2HWL - chains D and P of the 5 polymer chains in the assembly; structure by X-ray diffraction, 2.40 A resolution.

[Chain D]
Name: Prothrombin
Organism: Homo sapiens
Notes: EC 3.4.21.5; fragment: Thrombin heavy chain
UniProt: P00734 (THRB_HUMAN); the construct lacks a stretch of the UniProt sequence and is renumbered around it, so the offset changes along the chain: 16-36 = UniProt 364-384; 37-60 = UniProt 386-409; 61-77 = UniProt 419-435; 78-97 = UniProt 437-456; 7 more segments
Amino-acid sequence (259 residues; row label = number of the first residue in the row; note: 3 numbers in that range are skipped by the numbering (no residue carries them; nothing is unmodelled there); a row labelled like 60A-60I holds insertion residues (60A, then the next letters in order)):
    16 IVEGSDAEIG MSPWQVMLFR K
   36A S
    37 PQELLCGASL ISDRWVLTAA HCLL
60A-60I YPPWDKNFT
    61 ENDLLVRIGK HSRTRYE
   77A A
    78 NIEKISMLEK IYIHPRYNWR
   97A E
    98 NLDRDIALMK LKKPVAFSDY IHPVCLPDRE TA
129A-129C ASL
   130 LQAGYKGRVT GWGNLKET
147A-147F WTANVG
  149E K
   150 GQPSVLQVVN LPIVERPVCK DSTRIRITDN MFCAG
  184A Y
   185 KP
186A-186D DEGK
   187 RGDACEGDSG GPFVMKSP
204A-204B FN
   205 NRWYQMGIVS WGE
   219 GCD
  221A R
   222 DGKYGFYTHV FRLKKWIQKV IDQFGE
Unresolved in the structure: 147A-147F, 246-247
Construct notes: engineered mutation Ala77A (Arg436 in P00734)
Curated features (UniProtKB/Swiss-Prot):
  - region: Ala183 to Val200 (High affinity receptor-binding region which is also known as the TP508 peptide)
  - active site (Charge relay system): His57, Asp102, Ser195
  - glycosylation: Asn60G (N-linked (GlcNAc...) (complex) asparagine)
Cystine bridges: Cys42-Cys58, Cys168-Cys182, Cys191-Cys220
Covalently attached groups: N-acetylglucosamine (NAG) linked to Asn60G
Metal / ion sites: Na+: Arg221A, Lys224

[Chain P]
Name: Fibrinogen gamma' peptide
UniProt: P02679 (FIBG_HUMAN); residues 413-426 here correspond to UniProt positions 439-452 (UniProt number = residue number + 26)
Amino-acid sequence (14 residues; numbered 413 to 426; the number before each row is that of its first residue):
   413 PAETEYDSLY PEDD
Construct notes: modified residue (418, 422)
Modified / non-standard residues: Tyr418 (o-phosphotyrosine; PTR); Tyr422 (o-phosphotyrosine; PTR)
Curated features (UniProtKB/Swiss-Prot):
  - modified residue (Sulfotyrosine): Tyr418, Tyr422

[How chain D and chain P interact]
Pairs across the interface (28; chain D residue first):
  His91(D) - Leu421(P)
  Arg93(D) - Ser420(P)  hydrogen bond (side chain-backbone)
  Arg101(D) - Asp419(P)  salt bridge
  Arg126(D) - Thr416(P)  hydrogen bond (side chain-backbone)
  Arg126(D) - Tyr418(P)
  Ala129A(D) - Thr416(P)
  Leu130(D) - Ala414(P)  hydrophobic
  Ile162(D) - Pro413(P)
  Val163(D) - Pro413(P)
  Arg165(D) - Pro413(P)  hydrogen bond (side chain-backbone)
  Cys168(D) - Pro413(P)  hydrophobic
  Asp178(D) - Glu415(P)
  Asn179(D) - Asp419(P)  hydrogen bond
  Phe181(D) - Pro413(P)
  Cys182(D) - Pro413(P)
  His230(D) - Ala414(P)
  His230(D) - Glu415(P)  hydrogen bond (side chain-backbone)
  Phe232(D) - Thr416(P)
  Phe232(D) - Tyr418(P)
  Arg233(D) - Glu415(P)  salt bridge
  Arg233(D) - Glu417(P)  hydrogen bond (side chain-backbone)
  Arg233(D) - Tyr418(P)
  Arg233(D) - Asp419(P)  salt bridge
  Leu234(D) - Asp419(P)
  Lys235(D) - Tyr418(P)
  Lys236(D) - Tyr418(P)
  Lys240(D) - Leu421(P)
  Lys240(D) - Tyr422(P)
Also at the interface, not in a pair above, chain D (26 interface residues in all): Pro92, Ala129, Glu164, Met180, Trp237

[Overview]
Chain D and chain P form an interface of 26 and 10 residues respectively, with 6 hydrogen bonds and 3 salt
bridges. Polar pairs include Arg101(D)-Asp419(P), Arg233(D)-Glu415(P) and Arg233(D)-Asp419(P). Covalently
linked N-acetylglucosamine: at Asn60G(D). From UniProt: 3 active-site residues on chain D.
Here chain D is Prothrombin (Homo sapiens) and chain P is Fibrinogen gamma' peptide. Entry 2HWL (Crystal
structure of thrombin in complex with fibrinogen gamma' peptide) was determined by X-ray diffraction.
